PDB entry 3FY6 | X-ray diffraction, 2.10 A resolution | chains A and C

Chain A (and C):
Protein: Integron cassette protein
From: Vibrio cholerae
Notes: chain C of this document is another copy of the same molecule, construct and numbering; everything in this record applies to it too
Chain sequence (126 residues; numbered -7 to 118; the number before each row is that of its first residue; numbers below 1 keep their minus sign (Arg-7 is residue -7)):
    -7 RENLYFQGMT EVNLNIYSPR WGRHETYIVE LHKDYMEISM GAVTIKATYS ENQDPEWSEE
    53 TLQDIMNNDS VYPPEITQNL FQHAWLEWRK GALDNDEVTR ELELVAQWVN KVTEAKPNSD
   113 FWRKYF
Disordered / not traced: -7 to 0
Modified / non-standard residues: Mse1, Mse28, Mse32, Mse58 (selenomethionine; parent Met)
What the authors report for this chain:
  - self-association interface (contacts with another copy of this molecule): Phe113, Trp114, Tyr117

Chain A / chain C interface:
Pairs across the interface - 56 pairs, chain A then chain C:
  Tyr64(A) - Pro66(C)
  Tyr64(A) - Ile68(C)  hydrophobic
  Pro65(A) - Pro66(C)
  Pro65(A) - Glu67(C)
  Pro66(A) - Tyr64(C)
  Pro66(A) - Pro65(C)
  Pro66(A) - Pro66(C)  hydrophobic
  Pro66(A) - Val104(C)  hydrophobic
  Glu67(A) - Gln55(C)
  Glu67(A) - Pro65(C)  hydrogen bond (backbone-backbone)
  Glu67(A) - Glu67(C)
  Ile68(A) - Tyr64(C)  hydrophobic
  Ile68(A) - Phe118(C)  hydrophobic
  Asn71(A) - Tyr117(C)  hydrogen bond
  Leu72(A) - Trp114(C)
  Leu72(A) - Tyr117(C)  hydrophobic
  Leu72(A) - Phe118(C)  hydrophobic
  His75(A) - Phe113(C)
  His75(A) - Trp114(C)
  His75(A) - Tyr117(C)
  Glu79(A) - Phe113(C)
  Leu85(A) - Phe113(C)  hydrophobic
  Glu93(A) - Ser111(C)  hydrogen bond
  Glu93(A) - Phe113(C)
  Glu93(A) - Trp114(C)  hydrogen bond (backbone-side chain)
  Leu96(A) - Pro109(C)
  Leu96(A) - Ser111(C)
  Val97(A) - Trp114(C)  hydrophobic
  Trp100(A) - Val104(C)  hydrogen bond (side chain-backbone)
  Trp100(A) - Ala107(C)
  Trp100(A) - Lys108(C)
  Trp100(A) - Pro109(C)
  Trp100(A) - Phe118(C)  hydrophobic
  Lys103(A) - Ala107(C)
  Val104(A) - Trp100(C)  hydrogen bond (backbone-side chain)
  Val104(A) - Val104(C)  hydrophobic
  Ala107(A) - Trp100(C)
  Ala107(A) - Lys103(C)
  Lys108(A) - Trp100(C)
  Pro109(A) - Leu96(C)
  Pro109(A) - Trp100(C)
  Ser111(A) - Glu93(C)  hydrogen bond
  Ser111(A) - Leu96(C)
  Phe113(A) - His75(C)
  Phe113(A) - Glu79(C)
  Phe113(A) - Leu85(C)  hydrophobic
  Phe113(A) - Glu93(C)
  Trp114(A) - Leu72(C)
  Trp114(A) - His75(C)
  Trp114(A) - Glu93(C)  hydrogen bond (side chain-backbone)
  Trp114(A) - Val97(C)  hydrophobic
  Tyr117(A) - Asn71(C)  hydrogen bond
  Tyr117(A) - Leu72(C)  hydrophobic
  Tyr117(A) - His75(C)
  Phe118(A) - Ile68(C)  hydrophobic
  Phe118(A) - Leu72(C)  hydrophobic
Also at the interface, not in a pair above, chain A (25 interface residues in all): Ala76
Also at the interface, not in a pair above, chain C (27 interface residues in all): Ala76, Glu89

In short:
25 residues of chain A face 27 of chain C across their interface; the contacts include 9 hydrogen bonds. Polar
pairs include Asn71(A)-Tyr117(C), Glu93(A)-Ser111(C) and Glu93(A)-Trp114(C). From the paper: a
self-association interface involving Phe113(A), Trp114(A) and Tyr117(A).
Chain A and chain C are both Integron cassette protein (Vibrio cholerae); the structure, Structure from the
mobile metagenome of V. Cholerae. Integron cassette protein VCH_CASS3, was determined by X-ray diffraction
(same publication as 3JRT, 3IF4, 3IMO, 3FUY and 3FXH).
